PDB entry 7SBA | electron microscopy, 2.90 A resolution | chains H and I of the 14 polymer chains in the assembly

# Chain H
Molecule: Cas5d
From: Synechocystis sp. PCC 6803
UniProtKB: Q6ZEI5 (Q6ZEI5_SYNY3); residue numbers follow UniProt; this construct covers 1-254
Amino-acid sequence (254 residues; row label = number of the first residue in the row):
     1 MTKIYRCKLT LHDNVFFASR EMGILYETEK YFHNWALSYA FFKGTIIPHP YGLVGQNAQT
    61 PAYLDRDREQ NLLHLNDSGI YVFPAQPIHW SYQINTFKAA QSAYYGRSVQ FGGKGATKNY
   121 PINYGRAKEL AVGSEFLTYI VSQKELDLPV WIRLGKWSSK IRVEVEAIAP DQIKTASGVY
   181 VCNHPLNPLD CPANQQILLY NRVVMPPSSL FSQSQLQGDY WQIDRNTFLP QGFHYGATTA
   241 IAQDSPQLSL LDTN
Disordered / not traced: 1, 240-254
From the paper describing this entry:
  - binding site for DNA target strand: Q110
  - binding site for DNA non-target strand: K114

# Chain I
Molecule: Cas10d
From: Synechocystis sp. PCC 6803
UniProtKB: Q6ZEI7 (Q6ZEI7_SYNY3); residue numbers follow UniProt; this construct covers 1-975
Amino-acid sequence (975 residues; numbered 1 to 975; the number before each row is that of its first residue):
     1 MTTLLQTLLI RTLSEQKDYI LLEYFQTILP ALEEHFGNTS GLGGSFISHQ KHFGTQGYDT
    61 EKAKKMAQGF AKKGDQTLAA HILNALLTTW NVMQELEFPL NDIERRLLCL GITLHDYDKH
   121 CHAQDMAAPE PDNIQEIINI CLELGKRLNF DEFWADWRDY IAEISYLAQN THGKQHTNLI
   181 SSNWSNAGYP FTIKERKLDH PLRHLLTFGD VAVHLSSPHD LVSSTMGDRL RDLLNRLGIE
   241 KRFVYHHLRD TTGILSNAIH NVILRTVQKL DWKPLLFFAQ GVIYFAPQDT EIPERNEIKQ
   301 IVWQGISQEL GKKMSAGDVG FKRDGKGLKV SPQTSELLAA ADIVRILPQV ISVKVNNAKS
   361 PATPKRLEKL ELGDAEREKL YEVADLRCDR LAELLGLVQK EIFLLPEPFI EWVLKDLELT
   421 SVIMPEETQV QSGGVNYGWY RVAAHYVANH ATWDLEEFQE FLQGFGDRLA TWAEEEGYFA
   481 EHQSPTRQIF EDYLDRYLEI QGWESDHQAF IQELENYVNA KTKKSKQPIC SLSSGEFPSE
   541 DQMDSVVLFK PQQYSNKNPL GGGQIKRGIS KIWSLEMLLR QAFWSVPSGK FEDQQPIFIY
   601 LYPAYVYAPQ VVEAIRELVY GIASVNLWDV RKHWVNNKMD LTSLKSLPWL NEEVEAGTNA
   661 QLKYTKEDLP FLATVYTTTR EKTDTDAWVK PAFLALLLPY LLGVKAIATR SMVPLYRSDQ
   721 DFRESIHLDG VAGFWSLLGI PTDLRVEDIT PALNKLLAIY TLHLAARSSP PKARWQDLPK
   781 TVQEVMTDVL NVFALAEQGL RREKRDRPYE SEVTEYWQFA ELFSQGNIVM TEKLKLTKRL
   841 VEEYRRFYQV ELSKKPSTHA ILLPLSKALE QILSVPDDWD EEELILQGSG QLQAALDRQE
   901 VYTRPIIKDK SVAYETRQLQ ELEAIQIFMT TCVRDLFGEM CKGDRAILQE QRNRIKSGAE
   961 FAYRLLALEA QQNQN
Disordered / not traced: 1, 39-74, 118-133, 170-183, 652-660
From the paper describing this entry:
  - binding site for DNA non-target strand: K326, G433, Y437, R680
  - binding site for DNA target strand: K326, Q431
  - specificity-determining residues: K326
  - mutagenesis - K326A, K326P: abolished binding to dsDNA target
  - catalytic residues: H81, H115, D210, H214
  - catalytic residues: D116 (by similarity / conservation)

# Interface between chain H and chain I
Contacting residue pairs - 106 pairs, chain H then chain I:
  A18(H) - N556(I)
  A18(H) - K557(I)  hydrogen bond (backbone-side chain)
  S19(H) - K557(I)  hydrogen bond (backbone-side chain)
  R20(H) - S531(I)
  R20(H) - L532(I)
  R20(H) - K557(I)
  R20(H) - V713(I)
  R20(H) - Y716(I)
  E21(H) - S531(I)  hydrogen bond (backbone-side chain)
  E21(H) - Y554(I)
  E21(H) - S555(I)  hydrogen bond
  E21(H) - N556(I)  hydrogen bond
  E21(H) - R567(I)  salt bridge
  M22(H) - L532(I)  hydrophobic
  M22(H) - F549(I)  hydrophobic
  M22(H) - S711(I)
  G23(H) - F549(I)
  G23(H) - K550(I)
  G23(H) - R567(I)  hydrogen bond (backbone-side chain)
  Y26(H) - Y554(I)  hydrogen bond (side chain-backbone)
  Y26(H) - N556(I)
  Y26(H) - R567(I)
  E27(H) - S711(I)
  E29(H) - Y716(I)
  K30(H) - L715(I)
  K30(H) - Y716(I)  hydrogen bond (side chain-backbone)
  K30(H) - D721(I)  salt bridge
  Y31(H) - Y716(I)
  Y31(H) - S718(I)  hydrogen bond
  Y31(H) - D721(I)
  W35(H) - L514(I)  hydrophobic
  Q56(H) - T522(I)
  Q59(H) - K521(I)
  Q59(H) - P559(I)
  Q59(H) - L560(I)  hydrogen bond (side chain-backbone)
  T60(H) - V518(I)
  T60(H) - T522(I)  hydrogen bond
  P61(H) - Y517(I)  hydrophobic
  P61(H) - V518(I)
  Y63(H) - Y517(I)
  Q86(H) - Q720(I)
  P87(H) - Q720(I)
  H89(H) - D743(I)
  W90(H) - Q720(I)
  W90(H) - D721(I)
  W90(H) - H727(I)
  W90(H) - D743(I)
  S91(H) - T742(I)  hydrogen bond
  Y92(H) - D729(I)
  Y92(H) - G730(I)
  I94(H) - R710(I)
  I94(H) - D729(I)
  F111(H) - Q552(I)  hydrogen bond (backbone-side chain)
  F111(H) - Q553(I)
  F111(H) - Y554(I)
  F111(H) - I565(I)
  G112(H) - Q552(I)
  G112(H) - I565(I)
  T117(H) - I565(I)
  K118(H) - G561(I)
  K118(H) - G562(I)
  N119(H) - Y554(I)
  N119(H) - S555(I)  hydrogen bond (side chain-backbone)
  N119(H) - N558(I)  hydrogen bond (side chain-backbone)
  N119(H) - P559(I)  hydrogen bond (side chain-backbone)
  N119(H) - L560(I)
  N119(H) - G561(I)  hydrogen bond (backbone-backbone)
  N119(H) - G562(I)  hydrogen bond (backbone-backbone)
  N119(H) - I565(I)
  Y120(H) - Y554(I)
  Y120(H) - L560(I)  hydrophobic
  Y120(H) - G561(I)
  P121(H) - Y554(I)
  K128(H) - T709(I)  hydrogen bond
  K128(H) - D729(I)  salt bridge
  K156(H) - N556(I)
  P188(H) - F510(I)  hydrophobic
  L189(H) - F510(I)
  L189(H) - I511(I)  hydrophobic
  I197(H) - H507(I)
  L199(H) - H219(I)
  L199(H) - R249(I)
  Y200(H) - R249(I)
  Y200(H) - Q508(I)
  N201(H) - Q280(I)  hydrogen bond
  R202(H) - D250(I)  salt bridge
  R202(H) - Y497(I)  hydrogen bond
  R202(H) - E513(I)  salt bridge
  R202(H) - E536(I)  salt bridge
  R202(H) - Y716(I)
  V203(H) - Y716(I)  hydrophobic
  V204(H) - S533(I)
  V204(H) - S534(I)
  V204(H) - Y716(I)  hydrophobic
  P206(H) - K557(I)
  P207(H) - E513(I)
  P207(H) - Y517(I)  hydrophobic
  S208(H) - E513(I)
  S209(H) - F510(I)
  S209(H) - E513(I)  hydrogen bond
  F211(H) - F510(I)  hydrophobic
  S212(H) - R717(I)  hydrogen bond (side chain-backbone)
  S212(H) - S718(I)
  Q215(H) - S223(I)
  T238(H) - I511(I)
  T239(H) - I511(I)
Interface residues without a listed pair, chain H (56 interface residues in all): I24, L25, L64, L198, M205
Interface residues without a listed pair, chain I (56 interface residues in all): H247, R496, G563, Q564, D719

# In short
Chain H and chain I each contribute 56 residues to their interface; the contacts include 23 hydrogen bonds and
6 salt bridges. Polar contacts include E21(H)-R567(I), K30(H)-D721(I) and K128(H)-D729(I). The paper reports
catalytic residues H81(I), H115(I) and D210(I) among others; K326A and K326P of chain I abolish binding to
dsDNA target.
Here chain H is Cas5d and chain I is Cas10d, both from Synechocystis sp. PCC 6803. Entry 7SBA (Structure of
type I-D Cascade bound to a dsDNA target) was determined by electron microscopy (same publication as 7SBB).
